9BX1 - chains A and E of the 6 polymer chains in the assembly; structure by electron microscopy, 8.00 A resolution (low resolution: residue-level contacts below are approximate; hydrogen-bond / salt-bridge calls are withheld).

# Chain A
Name: Nucleoprotein
Source organism: Influenza A virus
UniProtKB: A0A516TQ93 (A0A516TQ93_9INFA); numbering as in UniProt (aligned over 1-498)
Chain sequence (498 residues; each row starts with the number of its first residue):
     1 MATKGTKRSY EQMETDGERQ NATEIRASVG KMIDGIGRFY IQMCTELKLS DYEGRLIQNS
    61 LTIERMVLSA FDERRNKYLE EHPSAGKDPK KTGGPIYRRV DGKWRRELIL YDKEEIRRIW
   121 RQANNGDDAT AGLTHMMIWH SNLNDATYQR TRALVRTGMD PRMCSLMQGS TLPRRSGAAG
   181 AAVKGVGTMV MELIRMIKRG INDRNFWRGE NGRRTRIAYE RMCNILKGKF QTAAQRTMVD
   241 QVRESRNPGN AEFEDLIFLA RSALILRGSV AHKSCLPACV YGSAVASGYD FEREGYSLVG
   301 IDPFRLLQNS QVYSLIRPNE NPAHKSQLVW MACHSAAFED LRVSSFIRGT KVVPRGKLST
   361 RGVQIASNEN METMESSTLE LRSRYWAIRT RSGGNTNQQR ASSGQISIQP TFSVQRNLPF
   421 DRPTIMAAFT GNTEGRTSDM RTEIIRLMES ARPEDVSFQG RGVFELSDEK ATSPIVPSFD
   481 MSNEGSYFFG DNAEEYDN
Unresolved in the structure: 1-20, 401-434, 491-498

# Chain E
Molecule: viral RNA
Source organism: Influenza A virus
Sequence (60 nucleotides; row label = number of the first residue in the row; note: 6 numbers in that range are skipped by the numbering (no residue carries them; nothing is unmodelled there)):
     1 UUUUUUUUUU UUUUUUUUU
    26 UUUUUUUUUU UUUUUUUUUU UUUUUUUUUU UUUUUUUUUU U
Unresolved in the structure: 45-66

# How chain A and chain E interact
Pairs across the interface (9):
  Asn21(A) with U1(E)
  Arg175(A) with U4(E)
  Gly177(A) with U3(E); U4(E)
  Ala178(A) with U3(E); U4(E)
  Ala179(A) with U3(E)
  Ala366(A) with U14(E)
  Ser367(A) with U14(E)
Interface residues without a listed pair, chain A (9 interface residues in all): Arg74, Ser176
Interface residues without a listed pair, chain E (5 interface residues in all): U6

# In short
The interface between chain A and chain E involves 9 residues on one side and 5 on the other.
Here chain A is Nucleoprotein and chain E is viral RNA, both from Influenza A virus. Entry 9BX1 (Structure of
influenza A RNP, 4xNP local reconstruction, class 5) was determined by electron microscopy, deposited together
with 9BWV, 9BWZ, 9BX0, 9BX4 and 9C4H.
